Entry 3N4Y (X-ray diffraction, 2.40 A resolution); this record covers chain A.

== Chain A ==
Protein: 50S ribosomal protein L30e
From: Thermococcus celer
UniProt: P29160 (RL30E_THECE); residues 0-100 here correspond to UniProt positions 1-101 (UniProt number = residue number + 1)
Chain sequence (101 residues; numbered 0 to 100; the number before each row is that of its first residue; numbering starts at 0):
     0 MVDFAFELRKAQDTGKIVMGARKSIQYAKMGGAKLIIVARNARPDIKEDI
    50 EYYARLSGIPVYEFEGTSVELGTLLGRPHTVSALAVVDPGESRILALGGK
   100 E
Unresolved in the structure: 0, 99-100
From the paper describing this entry:
  - interface residues: Arg42
  - mutagenesis - R8K/R21K/R42K/R54K/R76K: unchanged stability

== Summary ==
From the paper: R8K/R21K/R42K/R54K/R76K leave stability unchanged; the interface residue Arg42.
Chain A is 50S ribosomal protein L30e (Thermococcus celer); the structure, Crystal structure of wild-type T.
celer L30e in low ionic strength condition without precipitant, was determined by X-ray diffraction (same
publication as 3N4Z).
